8PQ5 - chains A and C of the 3 polymer chains in the assembly; structure by electron microscopy, 4.40 A resolution (low resolution: residue-level contacts below are approximate; hydrogen-bond / salt-bridge calls are withheld).

Chain A:
Molecule: Structural maintenance of chromosomes protein 1A
Organism: Homo sapiens
Amino-acid sequence (456 residues; numbered 1 to 1233; 777 numbers in that range are skipped by the numbering (no residue carries them; nothing is unmodelled there); the number before each row is that of its first residue):
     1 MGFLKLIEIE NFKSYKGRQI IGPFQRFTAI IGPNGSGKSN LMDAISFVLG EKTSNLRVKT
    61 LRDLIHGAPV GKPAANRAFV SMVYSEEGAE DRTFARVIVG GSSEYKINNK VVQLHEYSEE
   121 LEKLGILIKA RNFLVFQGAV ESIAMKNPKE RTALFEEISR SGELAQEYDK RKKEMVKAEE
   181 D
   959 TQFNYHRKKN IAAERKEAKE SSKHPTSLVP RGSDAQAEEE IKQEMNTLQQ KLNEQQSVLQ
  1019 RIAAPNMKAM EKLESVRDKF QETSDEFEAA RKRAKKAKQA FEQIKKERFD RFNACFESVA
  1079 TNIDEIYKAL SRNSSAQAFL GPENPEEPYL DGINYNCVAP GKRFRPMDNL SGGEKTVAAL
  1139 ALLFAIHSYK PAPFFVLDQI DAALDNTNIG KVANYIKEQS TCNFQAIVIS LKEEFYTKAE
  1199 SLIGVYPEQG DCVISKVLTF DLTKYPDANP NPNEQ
Unresolved in the structure: 1, 959-1051, 1225-1233
Residues lining bound ligands:
  - ATP (adenosine-5'-triphosphate), molecule 1: K13, S14, P33, N34, G35, S36, G37, K38, S39, N40, R57, P69, Q137, V1211
  - ATP, molecule 2: R1123, N1127, S1129, G1130, G1131, E1132, D1163

Chain C:
Molecule: 64-kDa C-terminal product
Organism: Homo sapiens
UniProtKB: O60216 (RAD21_HUMAN); numbering as in UniProt (aligned over 558-629)
Amino-acid sequence (81 residues; row label = number of the first residue in the row):
   557 MKRTQQMLHG LQRALAKTGA ESISLLELCR NTNRKQAAAK FYSFLVLKKQ QAIELTQEEP
   617 YSDIIATPGP RFHGSLEVLF Q
Unresolved in the structure: 557, 566-579, 629-637
Sequence notes: initiating methionine (557); expression tag (630-637)
Swiss-Prot annotation at these positions:
  - modified residue: T623 (Phosphothreonine)
  - natural variant: C585 (C585R: In CDLS4), A622 (A622T: In MGS)

Interface between chain A and chain C:
Contacting residue pairs - 65 pairs, chain A then chain C:
  Q19(A) with Q613(C)
  G22(A) with P616(C); Y617(C)
  P23(A) with P616(C); Y617(C)
  Q25(A) with Y617(C)
  I31(A) with Y598(C)
  G32(A) with Y598(C)
  P33(A) with Y598(C); V602(C); K605(C)
  N34(A) with K605(C)
  E1191(A) with K591(C); Q592(C); A595(C)
  Y1194(A) with R590(C); K591(C); A594(C); A595(C)
  T1195(A) with N589(C); R590(C); K591(C)
  K1196(A) with R590(C)
  A1197(A) with R590(C)
  L1200(A) with A594(C); F597(C)
  I1201(A) with Y617(C)
  Y1204(A) with K604(C); L611(C); T612(C)
  P1205(A) with K604(C); K605(C)
  E1206(A) with K604(C); Q607(C)
  Q1207(A) with Q606(C); Q607(C)
  K1214(A) with T612(C); Q613(C)
  V1215(A) with Q613(C)
  L1216(A) with F597(C); L601(C); L611(C); Q613(C); I620(C)
  T1217(A) with Q613(C); P616(C); Y617(C); S618(C)
  F1218(A) with L581(C); F597(C); S618(C); D619(C); I620(C)
  D1219(A) with Y617(C)
  L1220(A) with R590(C); A594(C)
  T1221(A) with R590(C)
  Y1223(A) with L581(C); C585(C); R590(C); A593(C); A594(C)
  P1224(A) with T588(C); N589(C); R590(C)
Other interface residues (no listed pair), chain A (31 interface residues in all): F24, G1202
Other interface residues (no listed pair), chain C (29 interface residues in all): L582, R586, E614

Summary:
31 residues of chain A and 29 residues of chain C are in contact. Chain A binds ATP.
Here chain A is Structural maintenance of chromosomes protein 1A and chain C is 64-kDa C-terminal product,
both from Homo sapiens. Entry 8PQ5 (Human Cohesin ATPase module with an open DNA exit gate) was determined by
electron microscopy (same publication as 8P0A, 8RO6, 8RO7, 8RO8, 8RO9, 8ROA and 11 further entries).
